PDB entry 5CL9 | X-ray diffraction, 1.54 A resolution | chains A and B of the 3 polymer chains in the assembly

Chain A:
Molecule: AlkD
Organism: Bacillus cereus
Notes: EC 3.2.2.-
UniProtKB: R8GWR7 (R8GWR7_BACCE); numbering as in UniProt (aligned over 1-237)
Sequence (241 residues; each row starts with the number of its first residue; numbers below 1 keep their minus sign (Gly-3 is residue -3)):
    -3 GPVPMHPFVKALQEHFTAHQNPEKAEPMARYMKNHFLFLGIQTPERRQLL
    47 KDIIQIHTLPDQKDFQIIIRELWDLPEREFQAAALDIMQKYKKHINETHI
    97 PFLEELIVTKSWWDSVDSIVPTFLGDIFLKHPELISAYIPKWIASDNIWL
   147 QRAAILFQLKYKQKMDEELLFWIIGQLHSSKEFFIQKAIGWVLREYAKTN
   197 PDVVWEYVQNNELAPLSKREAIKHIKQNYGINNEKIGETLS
Not modelled in the structure: -3 to -2, 230-237
Differences from the reference sequence: expression tag (-3 to 0)
What the authors report for this chain:
  - catalytic residues: Trp109, Trp187 (from molecular simulation)

Chain B:
Molecule: 12-nt DNA strand
Sequence (12 nucleotides; numbered 1 to 12; the number before each row is that of its first residue):
     1 CCCGAXAGTCCG
Modified positions: ORP (2-deoxy-5-phosphono-ribose) at position 6
Residues lining bound ligands: 3-deaza-3-methyladenine (54K; 7-methyl-3H-imidazo[4,5-c]pyridin-4-amine): DA5, ORP_6, DA7

Interface between chain A and chain B:
Pairs across the interface (20; chain A residue first):
  Tyr27(A) with DA7(B), hydrogen bond to the base; DG8(B), sugar contact
  Lys29(A) with DG8(B), salt bridge to the phosphate; DT9(B), phosphate contact
  Trp109(A) with ORP_6(B), base contact; DA7(B), hydrogen bond to the phosphate
  Asp113(A) with ORP_6(B), base contact
  Arg148(A) with ORP_6(B), base contact; DA7(B), salt bridge to the phosphate
  Phe179(A) with DA7(B), phosphate contact
  Phe180(A) with DA7(B), phosphate contact
  Lys183(A) with ORP_6(B), base contact; DA7(B), salt bridge to the phosphate
  Trp187(A) with DA5(B), phosphate contact; ORP_6(B), base contact
  Arg190(A) with DA5(B), salt bridge to the phosphate; ORP_6(B), base contact
  Lys194(A) with DG4(B), phosphate contact; DA5(B), salt bridge to the phosphate
  His220(A) with DA5(B), salt bridge to the phosphate
Interface residues without a listed pair, chain A (14 interface residues in all): Trp108, Glu191

Overview:
14 residues of chain A and 6 residues of chain B are in contact; the contacts include 2 hydrogen bonds and 6
salt bridges. Polar contacts include Tyr27(A)-DA7(B), Trp109(A)-DA7(B) and Lys29(A)-DG8(B). Ligands of chain
B: 3-deaza-3-methyladenine. From the paper: catalytic residues Trp109(A) and Trp187(A).
Chain A is AlkD (Bacillus cereus) and chain B is a 12-nt DNA strand; the structure, Alkylpurine DNA
glycosylase AlkD bound to DNA containing an abasic site and a free nucleobase (100% ..., was determined by
X-ray diffraction (same publication as 5CL3, 5CL4, 5CL5, 5CL6, 5CL7, 5CL8 and 5 further entries).
